PDB entry 1AIY | solution NMR | chains A and B of the 12 polymer chains in the assembly

[Chain A]
Protein: R6 insulin hexamer
Organism: Homo sapiens
Reference sequence: P01308 (INS_HUMAN); residues 1-21 here correspond to UniProt positions 90-110 (UniProt number = residue number + 89)
Amino-acid sequence (21 residues; numbered 1 to 21; the number before each row is that of its first residue):
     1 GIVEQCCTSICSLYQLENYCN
Disulfides: Cys6-Cys11
Ligand contacts: phenol (IPH): Cys6, Ser9, Ile10, Cys11, Leu16

[Chain B]
Protein: R6 insulin hexamer
Organism: Homo sapiens
Reference sequence: P01308 (INS_HUMAN); residues 1-30 here correspond to UniProt positions 25-54 (UniProt number = residue number + 24)
Amino-acid sequence (30 residues; each row starts with the number of its first residue):
     1 FVNQHLCGSHLVEALYLVCGERGFFYTPKT
Metal / ion sites: Zn2+: His10 (shared with 1 residue of chain F; 1 residue of chain J)
Ligand contacts: phenol (IPH): His10, Leu11, Ala14

[How chain A and chain B interact]
Residue-residue contacts (10):
  Ile2(A) - Leu11(B)
  Val3(A) - Gln4(B)
  Val3(A) - Tyr26(B)
  Val3(A) - Pro28(B)
  Cys7(A) - Cys7(B)  disulfide
  Cys7(A) - Leu11(B)
  Glu17(A) - Val18(B)
  Cys20(A) - Cys19(B)  disulfide
  Asn21(A) - Gly23(B)
  Asn21(A) - Phe24(B)
Also at the interface, not in a pair above, chain A (10 interface residues in all): Cys6, Leu13, Leu16, Tyr19
Also at the interface, not in a pair above, chain B (14 interface residues in all): Gly8, Ala14, Leu15, Arg22, Phe25
Disulfides between the chains: Cys7(A)-Cys7(B), Cys20(A)-Cys19(B)

[In short]
10 residues of chain A face 14 of chain B across their interface; the contacts include 2 disulfide bonds.
Phenol is bound between chain A and chain B.
Chain A is R6 insulin hexamer and chain B is R6 insulin hexamer, both from Homo sapiens; the structure, R6
human insulin hexamer (SYMMETRIC), NMR, 10 structures, was determined by solution NMR (same publication as
1AI0).
